1TK0 - chains A and B of the 4 polymer chains in the assembly; structure by X-ray diffraction, 2.30 A resolution.

# Chain A
Protein: DNA polymerase
Source organism: Enterobacteria phage T7
Notes: EC 2.7.7.7; engineered mutation(s): deletion 118-123
UniProtKB: P00581 (DPOL_BPT7); residue numbers follow UniProt; this construct covers 1-117, 124-704
Amino-acid sequence (698 residues; numbered 1 to 704; 6 numbers in that range are skipped by the numbering (no residue carries them; nothing is unmodelled there); the number before each row is that of its first residue):
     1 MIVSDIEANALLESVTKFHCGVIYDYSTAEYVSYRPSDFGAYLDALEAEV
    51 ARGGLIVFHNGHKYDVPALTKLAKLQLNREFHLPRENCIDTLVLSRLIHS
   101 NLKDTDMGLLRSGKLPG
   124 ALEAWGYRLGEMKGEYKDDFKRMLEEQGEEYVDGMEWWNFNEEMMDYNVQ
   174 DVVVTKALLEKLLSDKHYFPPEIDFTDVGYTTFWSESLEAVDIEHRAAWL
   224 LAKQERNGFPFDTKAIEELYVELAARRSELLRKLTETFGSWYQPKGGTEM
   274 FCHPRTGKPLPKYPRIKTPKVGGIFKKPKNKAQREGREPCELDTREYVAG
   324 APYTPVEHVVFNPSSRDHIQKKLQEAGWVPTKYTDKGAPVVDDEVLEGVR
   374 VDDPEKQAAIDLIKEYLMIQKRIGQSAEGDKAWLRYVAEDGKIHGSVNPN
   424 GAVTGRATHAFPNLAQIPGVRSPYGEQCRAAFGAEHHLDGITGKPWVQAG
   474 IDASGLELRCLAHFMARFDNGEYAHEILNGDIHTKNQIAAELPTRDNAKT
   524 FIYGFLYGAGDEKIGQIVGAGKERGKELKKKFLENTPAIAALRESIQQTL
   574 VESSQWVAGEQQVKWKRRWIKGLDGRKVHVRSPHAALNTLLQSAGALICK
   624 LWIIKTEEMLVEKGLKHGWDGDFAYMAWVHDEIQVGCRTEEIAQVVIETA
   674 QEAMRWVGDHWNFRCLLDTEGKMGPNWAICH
Not modelled in the structure: 302-307, 578-583
Bound ions: Mg2+ site 1 near Asp-5 (its only coordinating residue here); Mg2+ site 2: Asp-475, Ala-476, Asp-654 (together with 2',3'-dideoxycytidine 5'-triphosphate); Mg2+ site 3: Asp-475, Asp-654 (together with 2',3'-dideoxycytidine 5'-triphosphate)
Small-molecule neighbours: 2',3'-dideoxycytidine 5'-triphosphate (DCT): Arg-429, Asp-475, Ala-476, Ser-477, Gly-478, Leu-479, Glu-480, His-506, Arg-518, Lys-522, Thr-523, Tyr-526, Tyr-530, Asp-654
Swiss-Prot annotation at these positions:
  - binding site (Mg(2+)): Asp-5, Glu-7, Asp-174, Asp-475, Ala-476, Asp-654
  - binding site (substrate): His-506, Arg-518, Lys-522, Tyr-526
What the authors report for this chain:
  - binding site for the 26-nt DNA strand: Lys-536
  - conformationally variable residues (side-chain flip): Lys-536

# Chain B
Protein: Thioredoxin 1
Source organism: Escherichia coli
UniProtKB: P0AA25 (THIO_ECOLI); numbering as in UniProt (aligned over 1-108)
Amino-acid sequence (108 residues; each row starts with the number of its first residue):
     1 SDKIIHLTDDSFDTDVLKADGAILVDFWAEWCGPCKMIAPILDEIADEYQ
    51 GKLTVAKLNIDQNPGTAPKYGIRGIPTLLLFKNGEVAATKVGALSKGQLK
   101 EFLDANLA
Not modelled in the structure: 1-2, 108

# Interface between chain A and chain B
Contacting residue pairs - 48 pairs, chain A then chain B:
  Ser-263(A) / Pro-64(B)
  Tyr-265(A) / Trp-31(B)
  Tyr-265(A) / Ile-60(B)  hydrophobic
  Tyr-265(A) / Ala-67(B)
  Tyr-265(A) / Pro-68(B)
  Tyr-265(A) / Ile-72(B)
  Pro-267(A) / Trp-31(B)
  Phe-274(A) / Gly-33(B)
  Phe-274(A) / Pro-34(B)
  Phe-274(A) / Met-37(B)  hydrophobic
  Pro-277(A) / Met-37(B)  hydrophobic
  Tyr-286(A) / Trp-31(B)
  Tyr-286(A) / Gly-33(B)
  Pro-287(A) / Trp-31(B)
  Ile-297(A) / Glu-101(B)
  Ile-297(A) / Phe-102(B)  hydrophobic
  Phe-298(A) / Glu-101(B)
  Leu-315(A) / Ala-105(B)
  Leu-315(A) / Asn-106(B)
  Asp-316(A) / Lys-90(B)  hydrogen bond (backbone-side chain)
  Arg-318(A) / Lys-90(B)  hydrogen bond (backbone-side chain)
  Glu-319(A) / Thr-89(B)
  Glu-319(A) / Lys-90(B)
  Glu-319(A) / Val-91(B)  hydrogen bond (backbone-backbone)
  Tyr-320(A) / Arg-73(B)
  Tyr-320(A) / Val-91(B)
  Val-321(A) / Lys-90(B)
  Val-321(A) / Leu-94(B)  hydrophobic
  Val-321(A) / Gln-98(B)
  Ala-324(A) / Gly-92(B)
  Ala-324(A) / Ala-93(B)
  Ala-324(A) / Leu-94(B)  hydrophobic
  Pro-325(A) / Pro-34(B)
  Pro-325(A) / Gly-92(B)
  Pro-325(A) / Ala-93(B)  hydrogen bond (backbone-backbone)
  Tyr-326(A) / Pro-34(B)  hydrophobic
  Tyr-326(A) / Arg-73(B)  hydrogen bond
  Tyr-326(A) / Ile-75(B)
  Tyr-326(A) / Val-91(B)  hydrophobic
  Tyr-326(A) / Gly-92(B)
  Thr-327(A) / Cys-32(B)  hydrogen bond
  Thr-327(A) / Pro-34(B)
  Thr-327(A) / Gly-74(B)
  Thr-327(A) / Ile-75(B)  hydrogen bond (backbone-backbone)
  Pro-328(A) / Arg-73(B)
  Val-329(A) / Arg-73(B)  hydrogen bond (backbone-backbone)
  Val-329(A) / Gly-74(B)
  His-331(A) / Pro-68(B)
Interface residues without a listed pair, chain A (25 interface residues in all): Lys-268, Ile-289, Ala-322
Interface residues without a listed pair, chain B (26 interface residues in all): Lys-36, Pro-76

# In short
Chain A and chain B form an interface of 25 and 26 residues respectively, with 8 hydrogen bonds. Polar pairs
include Asp-316(A)/Lys-90(B), Arg-318(A)/Lys-90(B) and Tyr-326(A)/Arg-73(B). Bound to chain A:
2',3'-dideoxycytidine 5'-triphosphate. The paper reports a binding site for the 26-nt DNA strand at
Lys-536(A); conformational variability at Lys-536(A).
Here chain A is DNA polymerase (Enterobacteria phage T7) and chain B is Thioredoxin 1 (Escherichia coli).
Entry 1TK0 (T7 DNA polymerase ternary complex with 8 oxo guanosine and ddCTP at the insertion site) was
determined by X-ray diffraction together with 1T8E, 1TK5, 1TK8 and 1TKD from the same study.
